1C3S - chain A; structure by X-ray diffraction, 2.50 A resolution.

== Chain A ==
Molecule: Hdlp (histone deacetylase-like protein)
Source organism: Aquifex aeolicus
Chain sequence (375 residues; row label = number of the first residue in the row):
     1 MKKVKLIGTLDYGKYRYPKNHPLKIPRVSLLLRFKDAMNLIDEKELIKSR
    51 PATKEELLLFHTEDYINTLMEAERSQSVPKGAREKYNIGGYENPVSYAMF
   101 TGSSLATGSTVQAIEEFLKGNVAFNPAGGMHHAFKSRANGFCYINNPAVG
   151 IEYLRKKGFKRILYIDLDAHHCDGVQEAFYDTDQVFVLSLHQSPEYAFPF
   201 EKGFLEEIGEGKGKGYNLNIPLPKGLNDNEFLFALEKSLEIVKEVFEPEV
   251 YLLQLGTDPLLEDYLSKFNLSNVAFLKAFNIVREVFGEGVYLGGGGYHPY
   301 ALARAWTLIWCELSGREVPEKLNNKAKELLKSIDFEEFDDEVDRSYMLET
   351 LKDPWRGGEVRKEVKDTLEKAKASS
Unresolved in the structure: 1, 374-375
Construct notes: conflict Lys35 (Leu in 2983524), Asn146 (Asp in 2983524); engineered mutation Ser75 (Cys in 2983524), Ser77 (Cys in 2983524)
Metal / ion sites: Zn2+: Asp168, His170, Asp258 (together with octanedioic acid hydroxyamide phenylamide)
Small-molecule neighbours: octanedioic acid hydroxyamide phenylamide: Asn20, Pro22, Tyr91, His131, His132, Gly140, Phe141, Asp168, Ala169, His170, Phe198, Asp258, Leu265, Gly295, Tyr297

== In short ==
Bound to chain A: octanedioic acid hydroxyamide phenylamide. Asp168, His170 and Asp258 coordinate Zn2+.
Chain A is Hdlp (histone deacetylase-like protein) (Aquifex aeolicus); the structure, Crystal structure of an
hdac homolog complexed with saha, was determined by X-ray diffraction (same publication as 1C3P and 1C3R).
